PDB entry 9D3I | electron microscopy, 3.11 A resolution | chains A and I of the 10 polymer chains in the assembly

== Chain A ==
Name: Proteasome subunit alpha type-1
Source organism: Saccharomyces cerevisiae
UniProtKB: P21243 (PSA1_YEAST); residues 1-252 here = UniProt positions 1-252
Amino-acid sequence (252 residues; row label = number of the first residue in the row):
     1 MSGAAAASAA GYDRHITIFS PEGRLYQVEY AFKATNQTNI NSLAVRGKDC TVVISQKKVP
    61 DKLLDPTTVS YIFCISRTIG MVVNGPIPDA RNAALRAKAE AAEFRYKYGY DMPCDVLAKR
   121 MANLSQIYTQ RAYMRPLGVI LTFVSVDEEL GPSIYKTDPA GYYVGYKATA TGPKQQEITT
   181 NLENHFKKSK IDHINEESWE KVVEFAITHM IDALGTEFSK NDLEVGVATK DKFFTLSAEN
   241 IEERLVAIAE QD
Unresolved in the structure: 1-10

== Chain I ==
Name: Proteasome subunit beta type-2
Source organism: Saccharomyces cerevisiae
Notes: EC 3.4.25.1
UniProtKB: P25043 (PSB2_YEAST); residue numbers follow UniProt; this construct covers 1-261
Amino-acid sequence (261 residues; row label = number of the first residue in the row):
     1 MAGLSFDNYQ RNNFLAENSH TQPKATSTGT TIVGVKFNNG VVIAADTRST QGPIVADKNC
    61 AKLHRISPKI WCAGAGTAAD TEAVTQLIGS NIELHSLYTS REPRVVSALQ MLKQHLFKYQ
   121 GHIGAYLIVA GVDPTGSHLF SIHAHGSTDV GYYLSLGSGS LAAMAVLESH WKQDLTKEEA
   181 IKLASDAIQA GIWNDLGSGS NVDVCVMEIG KDAEYLRNYL TPNVREEKQK SYKFPRGTTA
   241 VLKESIVNIC DIQEEQVDIT A
Unresolved in the structure: 1, 50-60, 194-198, 222-237, 248-261
Curated features (UniProtKB/Swiss-Prot):
  - active site: T30 (Nucleophile)

== Interface between chain A and chain I ==
Contacting residue pairs - 23 pairs, chain A then chain I:
  F104(A) with H95(I)
  Y106(A) with Q110(I); Q114(I), hydrogen bond (backbone-side chain)
  K107(A) with Q110(I)
  Y108(A) with H95(I); V106(I); S107(I), hydrogen bond (backbone-side chain)
  G109(A) with V106(I); Q110(I)
  Y110(A) with H95(I); R104(I); S107(I)
  P113(A) with R101(I)
  D115(A) with R101(I), salt bridge
  V116(A) with Y98(I), hydrophobic; T99(I)
  K119(A) with Y98(I), hydrogen bond (side chain-backbone)
  R120(A) with Y98(I)
  D147(A) with R101(I), salt bridge
  E148(A) with R104(I), salt bridge
  E149(A) with R104(I), salt bridge; P134(I)
  L150(A) with R101(I)
Also at the interface, not in a pair above, chain A (16 interface residues in all): N123
Also at the interface, not in a pair above, chain I (12 interface residues in all): M111, T135

== Overview ==
Chain A and chain I form an interface of 16 and 12 residues respectively, with 3 hydrogen bonds and 4 salt
bridges. Polar contacts include D115(A)-R101(I), D147(A)-R101(I) and E148(A)-R104(I). UniProt lists
active-site residue T30(I) on chain I.
Chain A is Proteasome subunit alpha type-1 and chain I is Proteasome subunit beta type-2, both from
Saccharomyces cerevisiae; the structure, Proteasome core particle assembly intermediate 5-alpha/4-beta/Ump1
purified from Saccharomyces cerevisiae, was determined by electron microscopy.
